5K22 - chains A and B; structure by X-ray diffraction, 3.00 A resolution.

== Chain A ==
Name: Protein tyrosine phosphatase type IVA 2
Organism: Homo sapiens
Notes: EC 3.1.3.48
Reference sequence: Q12974 (TP4A2_HUMAN); residue numbers follow UniProt; this construct covers 1-163
Amino-acid sequence (183 residues; row label = number of the first residue in the row; numbers below 1 keep their minus sign (Met-19 is residue -19)):
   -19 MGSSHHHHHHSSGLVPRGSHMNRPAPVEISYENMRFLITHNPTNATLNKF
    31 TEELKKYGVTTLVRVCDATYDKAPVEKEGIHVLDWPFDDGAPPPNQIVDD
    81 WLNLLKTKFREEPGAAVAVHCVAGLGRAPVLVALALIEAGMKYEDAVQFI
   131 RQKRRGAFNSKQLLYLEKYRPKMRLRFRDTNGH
Unresolved in the structure: -19 to 0, 157-163
Construct notes: initiating methionine (-19); expression tag (-18 to 0); engineered mutation Ala95 (Cys in Q12974), Ala96 (Cys in Q12974), Ala119 (Cys in Q12974)
What the authors report for this chain:
  - catalytic residues: Cys101
  - post-translational modification sites: Cys101

== Chain B ==
Name: Metal transporter CNNM3
Organism: Homo sapiens
Reference sequence: Q8NE01 (CNNM3_HUMAN); residue numbers follow UniProt; this construct covers 309-452
Amino-acid sequence (155 residues; numbered 298 to 452; the number before each row is that of its first residue):
   298 GPLNMIQGVLELRCRTVEDVLTPLEDCFMLDASTVLDFGVLASIMQSGHT
   348 RIPVYEEERSNIVDMLYLKDLAFVDPEDCTPLSTITRFYNHPLHFVFNDT
   398 KLDAVLEEFKRGKSHLAIVQKVNNEGEGDPFYEVLGLVTLEDVIEEIIRS
   448 EILDE
Unresolved in the structure: 447-452
Construct notes: expression tag (298-308)
What the authors report for this chain:
  - mutagenesis - F428A: unchanged binding to Protein tyrosine phosphatase type IVA 2 (chain A)
  - mutagenesis - D426A: abolished binding to Protein tyrosine phosphatase type IVA 2 (chain A)
  - mutagenesis - G433D: abolished expression

== How chain A and chain B interact ==
Contacting residue pairs (34):
  Met1(A) - Ile359(B)
  Met1(A) - Val360(B)
  Met1(A) - Leu390(B)  hydrophobic
  Met1(A) - Phe392(B)
  Asn2(A) - Phe392(B)
  Asn2(A) - Gln417(B)
  Pro4(A) - Tyr429(B)  hydrophobic
  Asp69(A) - Glu424(B)
  Asp69(A) - Gly425(B)
  Asp69(A) - Asp426(B)  hydrogen bond (side chain-backbone)
  Gly70(A) - Glu424(B)
  Gly70(A) - Gly425(B)
  Gly70(A) - Asp426(B)  hydrogen bond (backbone-side chain)
  Cys101(A) - Asp426(B)
  Val102(A) - Asp426(B)
  Leu105(A) - Asp426(B)
  Leu105(A) - Pro427(B)
  Leu105(A) - Phe428(B)  hydrophobic
  Leu105(A) - Tyr429(B)
  Gly106(A) - Asp426(B)
  Arg107(A) - Asp426(B)  salt bridge
  Arg135(A) - Phe394(B)
  Arg135(A) - Asp396(B)  salt bridge
  Arg135(A) - Val419(B)
  Arg135(A) - Tyr429(B)  hydrogen bond (backbone-side chain)
  Gly136(A) - Val419(B)
  Gly136(A) - Pro427(B)
  Ala137(A) - Pro427(B)
  Phe138(A) - Asn421(B)
  Phe138(A) - Pro427(B)
  Asn139(A) - Gly425(B)  hydrogen bond (side chain-backbone)
  Asn139(A) - Pro427(B)
  Lys141(A) - Glu424(B)  salt bridge
  Gln142(A) - Asp426(B)
Other interface residues (no listed pair), chain A (18 interface residues in all): Arg134
The authors on this interface:
  - specific contacts: Leu105(A)-Pro427(B) (hydrophobic contact), Tyr429(B)-Leu105(A) (hydrophobic contact)
  - interface residues, chain B: Lys418(B), Asp426(B)
  - hot spots on chain B (mutagenesis) - D426A (500-fold), P427A: decreased binding to Protein tyrosine phosphatase type IVA 2 (chain A)

== Overview ==
Chain A and chain B form an interface of 18 and 15 residues respectively; the contacts include 4 hydrogen
bonds and 3 salt bridges. Among the polar pairs are Arg107(A)-Asp426(B), Arg135(A)-Asp396(B) and
Lys141(A)-Glu424(B). The authors report hydrophobic contacts between Leu105(A) and Pro427(B) and Tyr429(B) and
Leu105(A). From the paper: the catalytic residue Cys101(A); D426A and P427A of chain B reduce binding to
Protein tyrosine phosphatase type IVA 2 (chain A); 4 substitutions were tested in all.
Here chain A is Protein tyrosine phosphatase type IVA 2 and chain B is Metal transporter CNNM3, both from Homo
sapiens. Entry 5K22 (Crystal structure of the complex between human PRL-2 phosphatase in reduced state and
Bateman domain of ...) was determined by X-ray diffraction.
